3C34 - chains A and B; structure by X-ray diffraction, 1.82 A resolution.

[Chain A (and B)]
Protein: Glutamate receptor, ionotropic kainate 1
Source organism: Rattus norvegicus
Notes: chain B of this document is another copy of the same molecule, construct and numbering; everything in this record applies to it too
UniProt: P22756 (GRIK1_RAT); the construct has insertions or renumbered stretches relative to UniProt, so the offset changes along the chain: 3-116 = UniProt 446-559; 119-258 = UniProt 682-821
Amino-acid sequence (258 residues; numbered 1 to 258; the number before each row is that of its first residue):
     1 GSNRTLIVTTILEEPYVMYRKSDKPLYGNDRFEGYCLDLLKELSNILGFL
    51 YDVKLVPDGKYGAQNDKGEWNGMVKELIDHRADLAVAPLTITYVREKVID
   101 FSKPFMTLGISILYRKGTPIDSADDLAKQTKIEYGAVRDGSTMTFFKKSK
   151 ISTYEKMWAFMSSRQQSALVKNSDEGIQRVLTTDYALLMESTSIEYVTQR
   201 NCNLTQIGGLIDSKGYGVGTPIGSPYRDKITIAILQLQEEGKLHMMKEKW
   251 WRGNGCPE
Unresolved in the structure: 1-3, 258
Differences from the reference sequence: expression tag (1-2); linker (117-118)
Disulfides: C202-C256
Small-molecule neighbours: 3-(carboxymethyl)-4-isopropenylproline (KAI): E13, Y61, P88, L89, T90, R95, V137, G140, S141, T142, S173, E190, Y216
Curated features (UniProtKB/Swiss-Prot):
  - binding site (L-glutamate): P88, T90, R95, S141, T142, E190
  - glycosylation (N-linked (GlcNAc...) asparagine): N3, N203
  - modified residue: S162 (Phosphoserine), T198 (Phosphothreonine)

[How chain A and chain B interact]
Residue-residue contacts - 40 pairs, chain A then chain B:
  I91(A) - K103(B)
  I91(A) - L235(B)  hydrophobic
  T92(A) - L235(B)
  T92(A) - E239(B)
  Y93(A) - I232(B)  hydrophobic
  Y93(A) - L235(B)
  Y93(A) - Q236(B)
  Y93(A) - E239(B)  hydrogen bond (backbone-side chain)
  E96(A) - K103(B)  salt bridge
  E96(A) - T231(B)
  E96(A) - I232(B)
  E96(A) - L235(B)
  F101(A) - K103(B)  hydrogen bond (backbone-side chain)
  S102(A) - K103(B)
  K103(A) - I91(B)
  K103(A) - E96(B)  salt bridge
  K103(A) - F101(B)  hydrogen bond (side chain-backbone)
  K103(A) - S102(B)
  K103(A) - R227(B)
  T107(A) - T107(B)
  T107(A) - S213(B)
  F145(A) - E239(B)
  D212(A) - Q238(B)
  S213(A) - Q238(B)  hydrogen bond (backbone-side chain)
  R227(A) - R227(B)
  R227(A) - D228(B)  salt bridge
  D228(A) - R227(B)  salt bridge
  T231(A) - E96(B)
  I232(A) - Y93(B)  hydrophobic
  I232(A) - E96(B)
  L235(A) - T92(B)
  L235(A) - Y93(B)  hydrophobic
  L235(A) - E96(B)
  Q236(A) - Y93(B)
  Q238(A) - D212(B)
  Q238(A) - S213(B)  hydrogen bond (side chain-backbone)
  Q238(A) - K214(B)
  E239(A) - T92(B)
  E239(A) - Y93(B)  hydrogen bond (side chain-backbone)
  E239(A) - F145(B)
Interface residues without a listed pair, chain A (23 interface residues in all): K97, P104, I151, E240
Interface residues without a listed pair, chain B (25 interface residues in all): K97, D100, P104, I151, E240

[Overview]
The interface between chain A and chain B involves 23 residues on one side and 25 on the other; the contacts
include 6 hydrogen bonds and 4 salt bridges. Polar contacts include E96(A)-K103(B), R227(A)-D228(B) and
Y93(A)-E239(B). Chain A binds 3-(carboxymethyl)-4-isopropenylproline.
Both chains are Glutamate receptor, ionotropic kainate 1 (Rattus norvegicus). Entry 3C34 (Crystal structure of
GluR5 ligand-binding core in complex with rubidium at 1.82 Angstrom resolution) was determined by X-ray
diffraction (same publication as 3C31, 3C32, 3C33, 3C35 and 3C36).
